PDB entry 8D6X | electron microscopy, 3.20 A resolution | chains C and F of the 41 polymer chains in the assembly

[Chain C (and F)]
Name: AAA ATPase forming ring-shaped complexes
Source organism: Mycobacterium tuberculosis
Notes: chain F of this document is another copy of the same molecule, construct and numbering; everything in this record applies to it too
UniProtKB: A0A045JPX7 (A0A045JPX7_MYCTX); residue numbers follow UniProt; this construct covers 1-609
Chain sequence (609 residues; numbered 1 to 609; the number before each row is that of its first residue):
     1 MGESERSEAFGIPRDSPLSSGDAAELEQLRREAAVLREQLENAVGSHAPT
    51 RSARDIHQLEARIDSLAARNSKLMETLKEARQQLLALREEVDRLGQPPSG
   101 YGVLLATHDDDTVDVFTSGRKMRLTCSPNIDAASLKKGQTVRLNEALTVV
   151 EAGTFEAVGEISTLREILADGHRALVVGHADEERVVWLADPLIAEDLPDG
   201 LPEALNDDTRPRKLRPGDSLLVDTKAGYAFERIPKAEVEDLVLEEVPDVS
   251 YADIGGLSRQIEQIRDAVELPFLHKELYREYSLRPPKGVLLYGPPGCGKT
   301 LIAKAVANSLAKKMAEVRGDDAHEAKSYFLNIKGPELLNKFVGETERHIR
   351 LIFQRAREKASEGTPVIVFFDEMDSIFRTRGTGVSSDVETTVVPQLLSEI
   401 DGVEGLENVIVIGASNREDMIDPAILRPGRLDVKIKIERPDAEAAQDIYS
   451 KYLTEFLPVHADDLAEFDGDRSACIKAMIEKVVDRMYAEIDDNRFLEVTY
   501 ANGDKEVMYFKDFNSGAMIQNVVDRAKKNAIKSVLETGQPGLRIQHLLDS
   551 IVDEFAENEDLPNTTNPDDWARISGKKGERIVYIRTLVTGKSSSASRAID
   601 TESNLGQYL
Disordered / not traced: 1-96, 194-210, 316-325, 588-609 (chain F: 1-96, 194-210, 591-609)
From the paper describing this entry:
  - mutagenesis - N502A, D504A, K505A: decreased catalytic activity on Pup-FabD
  - mutagenesis - N502A, K505A: decreased catalytic activity on endogenous FabD
  - mutagenesis - D504A: unchanged catalytic activity on endogenous FabD

[Interface between chain C and chain F]
Residue-residue contacts (88):
  Asp114(C) - Tyr101(F)
  Lys121(C) - Tyr101(F)
  Lys121(C) - Thr140(F)
  Met122(C) - Ser99(F)
  Arg123(C) - Pro98(F)
  Arg123(C) - Ser99(F)  hydrogen bond (backbone-backbone)
  Arg123(C) - Tyr101(F)  hydrogen bond
  Arg123(C) - Arg142(F)
  Arg123(C) - Glu151(F)  salt bridge
  Thr125(C) - Pro97(F)
  Leu147(C) - Pro98(F)  hydrophobic
  Glu166(C) - Lys235(F)  salt bridge
  Ile167(C) - Lys235(F)
  Leu168(C) - Lys235(F)
  Arg173(C) - Glu156(F)  salt bridge
  Arg173(C) - Ala157(F)  hydrogen bond (side chain-backbone)
  Arg173(C) - Val158(F)
  Arg173(C) - Leu221(F)
  Leu175(C) - Ile161(F)  hydrophobic
  Leu175(C) - Lys235(F)
  Asp181(C) - His179(F)
  Glu182(C) - Glu160(F)
  Glu183(C) - Glu160(F)
  Glu183(C) - Ile161(F)
  Arg184(C) - Val158(F)
  Arg184(C) - Gly159(F)
  Arg184(C) - Glu160(F)
  Val185(C) - Val158(F)
  Val185(C) - Ile161(F)  hydrophobic
  Trp187(C) - Glu156(F)  hydrogen bond
  Gly227(C) - Val158(F)
  Asp266(C) - Lys532(F)  salt bridge
  His274(C) - Leu535(F)
  Leu277(C) - Ile531(F)  hydrophobic
  Tyr278(C) - Ile531(F)  hydrophobic
  Glu280(C) - Phe456(F)
  Tyr281(C) - Leu457(F)
  Tyr281(C) - Pro458(F)  hydrogen bond (side chain-backbone)
  Tyr281(C) - Lys527(F)
  Tyr281(C) - Ala530(F)
  Tyr281(C) - Ile531(F)  hydrophobic
  Tyr281(C) - Gly541(F)  hydrogen bond (side chain-backbone)
  Tyr281(C) - Leu542(F)  hydrogen bond (side chain-backbone)
  Ser282(C) - Phe456(F)
  Ser282(C) - Lys527(F)  hydrogen bond (backbone-side chain)
  Leu283(C) - Asp524(F)
  Leu283(C) - Lys527(F)
  Leu283(C) - Lys528(F)
  Leu283(C) - Ile531(F)  hydrophobic
  Arg284(C) - Gln520(F)
  Arg284(C) - Asp524(F)
  Phe341(C) - Lys340(F)
  Val342(C) - Leu338(F)  hydrophobic
  Val342(C) - Asn339(F)
  Val342(C) - Lys340(F)
  Glu344(C) - Lys340(F)  salt bridge
  Glu346(C) - Pro335(F)
  Arg350(C) - Pro335(F)  hydrogen bond (side chain-backbone)
  Arg350(C) - Glu336(F)  hydrogen bond (side chain-backbone)
  Arg350(C) - Leu338(F)
  Ser386(C) - Ser385(F)  hydrogen bond
  Asp387(C) - Ser385(F)
  Thr390(C) - Ser375(F)
  Thr390(C) - Arg378(F)
  Thr391(C) - Pro335(F)
  Thr391(C) - Leu338(F)
  Pro394(C) - Pro335(F)  hydrophobic
  Pro394(C) - Glu372(F)
  Pro394(C) - Ser375(F)
  Gln395(C) - Pro335(F)
  Gln395(C) - Glu336(F)
  Ser398(C) - Lys333(F)
  Gly402(C) - Thr300(F)
  Gly402(C) - Lys304(F)  hydrogen bond (backbone-side chain)
  Val403(C) - Glu244(F)
  Val403(C) - Thr300(F)
  Val403(C) - Lys304(F)
  Val403(C) - Asn331(F)
  Val403(C) - Lys333(F)
  Val403(C) - Phe369(F)  hydrophobic
  Glu404(C) - Glu244(F)
  Glu404(C) - Asn331(F)
  Glu404(C) - Lys333(F)  salt bridge
  Arg427(C) - Pro295(F)
  Arg427(C) - Gly296(F)
  Pro428(C) - Asn521(F)
  Gly429(C) - Asn521(F)  hydrogen bond (backbone-side chain)
  Lys434(C) - Glu557(F)  salt bridge
Interface residues without a listed pair, chain C (52 interface residues in all): His108, Ala180, Gly343, Arg347, Arg380, Asp432
Interface residues without a listed pair, chain F (55 interface residues in all): Gly100, Ile233, Ala236, Pro247, Asp374, Val388, Ala517

[Overview]
The interface between chain C and chain F involves 52 residues on one side and 55 on the other; the contacts
include 13 hydrogen bonds and 7 salt bridges. Among the polar pairs are Arg123(C)-Glu151(F),
Glu166(C)-Lys235(F) and Arg173(C)-Glu156(F). The paper reports that N502A, D504A and K505A of chain C reduce
catalytic activity on Pup-FabD; N502A and K505A of chain C reduce catalytic activity on endogenous FabD.
Chain C and chain F are both AAA ATPase forming ring-shaped complexes (Mycobacterium tuberculosis); the
structure, Structure of the Mycobacterium tuberculosis 20S proteasome bound to the ATP-bound Mpa ATPase, was
determined by electron microscopy (same publication as 8D6V, 8D6W and 8D6Y).
